Entry 7O0R (X-ray diffraction, 2.30 A resolution); this record covers chains A and B.

# Chain A
Name: N6-adenosine-methyltransferase catalytic subunit
From: Homo sapiens
Notes: EC 2.1.1.348
UniProt: Q86U44 (MTA70_HUMAN); numbering as in UniProt (aligned over 354-580)
Sequence (246 residues; row label = number of the first residue in the row):
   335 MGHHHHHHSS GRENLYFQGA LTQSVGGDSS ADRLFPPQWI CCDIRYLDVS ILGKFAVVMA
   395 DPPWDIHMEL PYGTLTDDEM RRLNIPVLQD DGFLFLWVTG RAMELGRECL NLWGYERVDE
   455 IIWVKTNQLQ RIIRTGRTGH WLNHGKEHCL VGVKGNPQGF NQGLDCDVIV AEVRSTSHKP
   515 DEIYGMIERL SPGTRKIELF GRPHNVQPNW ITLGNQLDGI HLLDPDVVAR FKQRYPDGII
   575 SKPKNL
Disordered / not traced: 335-367, 401-404, 468-473, 577-580
Sequence notes: initiating methionine (335); expression tag (336-353)
Ligand contacts: UY5 (4-[4-[(4,4-dimethylpiperidin-1-yl)methyl]phenyl]-9-[6-(propan-2-ylamino)pyrimidin-4-yl]-1,4,9-triazaspiro[5.5]undecan-2-one): Cys376, Asp377, Ile378, Arg379, Asp395, Pro396, Pro397, Tyr406, Gly407, Thr408, Leu409, Trp431, Trp457, Glu481, Ser511, His512, Lys513, Phe534, Gly535, Arg536, Gly548, Asn549, Gln550
Swiss-Prot annotation at these positions:
  - region: Pro396 to Thr410 (Gate loop 1), Glu450 to Glu454 (Interaction with METTL14), Gln462 to Gly479 (Interphase loop), Gln464 to Lys480 (Interaction with METTL14), Arg465 to His478 (Positively charged region required for RNA-binding), Val507 to Asp515 (Gate loop 2)
  - binding site (S-adenosyl-L-methionine): Asp377, Ile378, Asp395, Lys513, Arg536 to Asn539, Asn549, Gln550
  - site (Interaction with METTL14): Glu438, Arg441
  - natural variant: Tyr406 (Y406C: Found in patients with large intestine cancer; uncertain significance)
  - mutagenesis: Asp377 (D377A: Abolishes methyltransferase activity), Asp395 to Trp398 (Loss of function. Abolishes ability to regulate primary miRNA processing. Does not affect ability to promote mRNA translation. Abolishes formation of m6A at DNA damage sites), Asp395 (D395A: Abolishes methyltransferase activity), Tyr406 (Y406A: Strong reduction in methyltransferase activity), Gln462 to Gly479 (Impaired RNA-binding and methyltransferase activities), Trp475 (W475A: Decreased methyltransferase activity), Asn477 (N477A: Decreased methyltransferase activity), Glu532 (E532A: Abolishes methyltransferase activity), Arg536 (R536A: Slight reduction in methyltransferase activity), His538 (H538A: Slight reduction in methyltransferase activity), Asn539 (N539A: Abolishes methyltransferase activity), Asn549 (N549A: Slight reduction in methyltransferase activity. Strong reduction in methyltransferase activity; when associated with A-550), 1 further mutagenesis entry in UniProt

# Chain B
Name: N6-adenosine-methyltransferase non-catalytic subunit
From: Homo sapiens
UniProt: Q9HCE5 (MET14_HUMAN); numbering as in UniProt (aligned over 107-395)
Sequence (290 residues; row label = number of the first residue in the row):
   106 MLKGTQSLNP HNDYCQHFVD TGHRPQNFIR DVGLADRFEE YPKLRELIRL KDELIAKSNT
   166 PPMYLQADIE AFDIRELTPK FDVILLEPPL EEYYRETGIT ANEKCWTWDD IMKLEIDEIA
   226 APRSFIFLWC GSGEGLDLGR VCLRKWGYRR CEDICWIKTN KNNPGKTKTL DPKAVFQRTK
   286 EHCLMGIKGT VKRSTDGDFI HANVDIDLII TEEPEIGNIE KPVEIFHIIE HFCLGRRRLH
   346 LFGRDSTIRP GWLTVGPTLT NSNYNAETYA SYFSAPNSYL TGCTEEIERL
Disordered / not traced: 106-116, 138-151, 203-208, 295-308, 394-395
Sequence notes: initiating methionine (106)
Disulfides: Cys338-Cys388
Swiss-Prot annotation at these positions:
  - region: Arg135, Asp136 (Interaction with METTL3), Ser237, Gly238 (Interaction with METTL3), Arg245 to Arg254 (Positively charged region required for RNA-binding), Arg255 to Asp258 (Interaction with METTL3), Lys278 to His287 (Interaction with METTL3), Lys297, Arg298 (Positively charged region required for RNA-binding), Asn308 to Asp312 (Interaction with METTL3)
  - site (Interaction with METTL3): Tyr146, Asp242, Arg245, Arg298
  - mutagenesis: Asp173 (D173A: Little or no effect on S-adenosyl-L-methionine-binding or methyltransferase activity; when associated with A-192), Glu192 (E192A: Little or no effect on methyltransferase activity. Little or no effect on S-adenosyl-L-methionine-binding or methyltransferase activity; when associated with A-173), Tyr198 (Y198A: Does not affect methyltransferase activity of the heterodimer complex formed with METTL3), Arg245 (R245E: Reduced RNA-binding. Reduced RNA-binding; when associated with E-255), Arg254 to Arg255 (Strongly reduced methyltransferase activity of the heterodimer complex formed with METTL3), Arg255 (R255E: Reduced RNA-binding; when associated with E-245), Lys297 to Arg298 (Reduced RNA-binding), Arg298 (R298P: Strongly decreased methyltransferase activity of the heterodimer complex formed with METTL3, probably due to reduced RNA-binding), Asp312 (D312A: Decreased methyltransferase activity of the heterodimer complex formed with METTL3), Cys338 (C338A: Does not affect methyltransferase activity of the heterodimer complex formed with METTL3), Pro362 to Thr363 (Little or no effect on methyltransferase activity of the heterodimer complex formed with METTL3)

# Chain A / chain B interface
Contacting residue pairs (97):
  Phe427(A) - Val280(B)  hydrophobic
  Phe429(A) - Phe281(B)  hydrophobic
  Gly434(A) - Arg255(B)  hydrogen bond (backbone-side chain)
  Met437(A) - Arg245(B)
  Met437(A) - Arg255(B)
  Met437(A) - Asp258(B)
  Glu438(A) - Arg245(B)  salt bridge
  Glu438(A) - Arg249(B)
  Glu438(A) - Arg255(B)  salt bridge
  Arg441(A) - Leu241(B)
  Arg441(A) - Asp242(B)  salt bridge
  Arg441(A) - Arg245(B)
  Glu450(A) - Lys278(B)  salt bridge
  Arg451(A) - Gly238(B)  hydrogen bond (side chain-backbone)
  Arg451(A) - Leu241(B)
  Arg451(A) - Asp242(B)  salt bridge
  Val452(A) - Lys278(B)
  Val452(A) - Val280(B)  hydrophobic
  Val452(A) - Arg283(B)  hydrogen bond (backbone-side chain)
  Asp453(A) - Ala279(B)
  Asp453(A) - Val280(B)  hydrogen bond (side chain-backbone)
  Asp453(A) - Phe281(B)  hydrogen bond (side chain-backbone)
  Asp453(A) - Arg283(B)  salt bridge
  Glu454(A) - Leu241(B)
  Glu454(A) - Lys285(B)  hydrogen bond (backbone-side chain)
  Glu454(A) - His287(B)
  Ile455(A) - Phe281(B)  hydrophobic
  Ile456(A) - Cys260(B)  hydrophobic
  Ile456(A) - Ile262(B)  hydrophobic
  Ile456(A) - Lys285(B)
  Val458(A) - Ile262(B)  hydrophobic
  Val458(A) - Leu313(B)  hydrophobic
  Gln464(A) - Tyr119(B)
  Gln464(A) - Phe133(B)
  Gln464(A) - Ile134(B)
  Gln464(A) - Arg135(B)  hydrogen bond (backbone-backbone)
  Ile466(A) - Ile134(B)  hydrophobic
  Ile466(A) - Ile315(B)  hydrophobic
  His474(A) - Glu257(B)
  Trp475(A) - Cys256(B)
  Trp475(A) - Glu257(B)  hydrogen bond (backbone-side chain)
  Trp475(A) - Phe337(B)
  Leu476(A) - Glu257(B)  hydrogen bond (backbone-side chain)
  Leu476(A) - Ile259(B)  hydrophobic
  Leu476(A) - Asp310(B)
  Leu476(A) - Ile311(B)
  Leu476(A) - Asp312(B)
  Leu476(A) - Ile333(B)  hydrophobic
  Leu476(A) - Phe337(B)  hydrophobic
  Asn477(A) - Asp310(B)  hydrogen bond (backbone-backbone)
  Asn477(A) - Ile311(B)
  Asn477(A) - Asp312(B)  hydrogen bond (backbone-backbone)
  His478(A) - Glu257(B)  salt bridge
  His478(A) - Ile311(B)
  His478(A) - Asp312(B)
  Gly479(A) - Ile311(B)
  Gly479(A) - Asp312(B)  hydrogen bond (backbone-side chain)
  Lys480(A) - Asp258(B)  hydrogen bond (side chain-backbone)
  Lys480(A) - Cys260(B)
  Lys480(A) - Asp312(B)  salt bridge
  Lys480(A) - Leu313(B)
  His482(A) - Asp258(B)  salt bridge
  Gln496(A) - Ala279(B)  hydrogen bond (side chain-backbone)
  Gln496(A) - Val280(B)
  Gly497(A) - Val280(B)  hydrogen bond (backbone-backbone)
  Gly497(A) - Gln282(B)  hydrogen bond (backbone-side chain)
  Leu498(A) - Phe123(B)
  Leu498(A) - Val124(B)
  Asp499(A) - Cys120(B)
  Asp499(A) - Val124(B)
  Asp499(A) - Phe281(B)
  Asp499(A) - Gln282(B)  hydrogen bond (backbone-backbone)
  Cys500(A) - Phe123(B)
  Cys500(A) - Pro130(B)
  Cys500(A) - Gln282(B)
  Cys500(A) - Thr284(B)
  Asp501(A) - Gln282(B)  hydrogen bond (backbone-backbone)
  Asp501(A) - Arg283(B)
  Asp501(A) - Thr284(B)  hydrogen bond
  Asp501(A) - Lys285(B)  salt bridge
  Val502(A) - Pro130(B)
  Val502(A) - Gln131(B)
  Val502(A) - Thr284(B)
  Ile503(A) - Cys120(B)  hydrophobic
  Val504(A) - Tyr119(B)
  Val504(A) - Pro130(B)
  Val504(A) - Gln131(B)
  Val504(A) - Ile134(B)  hydrophobic
  Glu516(A) - Asn117(B)
  Glu516(A) - Asp118(B)
  Glu516(A) - Cys120(B)
  Met520(A) - Cys120(B)  hydrophobic
  Met520(A) - Phe281(B)  hydrophobic
  Arg523(A) - Cys120(B)
  Arg523(A) - Gln121(B)
  Arg523(A) - Val124(B)
  Leu524(A) - Val280(B)  hydrophobic
Interface residues without a listed pair, chain A (41 interface residues in all): Arg435, Leu463, Arg465, Val485
Interface residues without a listed pair, chain B (46 interface residues in all): Phe230, Glu239, Pro277, Met290, Ile292, Leu339

# Overview
41 residues of chain A face 46 of chain B across their interface; the contacts include 19 hydrogen bonds and
10 salt bridges. Among the polar pairs are Glu438(A)-Arg245(B), Glu438(A)-Arg255(B) and Arg441(A)-Asp242(B).
Chain A binds compound UY5.
Chain A is N6-adenosine-methyltransferase catalytic subunit and chain B is N6-adenosine-methyltransferase
non-catalytic subunit, both from Homo sapiens; the structure, Crystal structure of the human METTL3-METTL14
complex bound to Compound 15 (ADO_AE_026), was determined by X-ray diffraction.
